7N0H - chains A and C of the 5 polymer chains in the assembly; structure by electron microscopy, 3.34 A resolution.

Chain A (and C):
Protein: Spike glycoprotein
Organism: Severe acute respiratory syndrome coronavirus 2
Notes: chain C of this document is another copy of the same molecule, construct and numbering; everything in this record applies to it too
Reference sequence: P0DTC2 (SPIKE_SARS2); numbering as in UniProt (aligned over 1-1208)
Sequence (1288 residues; row label = number of the first residue in the row):
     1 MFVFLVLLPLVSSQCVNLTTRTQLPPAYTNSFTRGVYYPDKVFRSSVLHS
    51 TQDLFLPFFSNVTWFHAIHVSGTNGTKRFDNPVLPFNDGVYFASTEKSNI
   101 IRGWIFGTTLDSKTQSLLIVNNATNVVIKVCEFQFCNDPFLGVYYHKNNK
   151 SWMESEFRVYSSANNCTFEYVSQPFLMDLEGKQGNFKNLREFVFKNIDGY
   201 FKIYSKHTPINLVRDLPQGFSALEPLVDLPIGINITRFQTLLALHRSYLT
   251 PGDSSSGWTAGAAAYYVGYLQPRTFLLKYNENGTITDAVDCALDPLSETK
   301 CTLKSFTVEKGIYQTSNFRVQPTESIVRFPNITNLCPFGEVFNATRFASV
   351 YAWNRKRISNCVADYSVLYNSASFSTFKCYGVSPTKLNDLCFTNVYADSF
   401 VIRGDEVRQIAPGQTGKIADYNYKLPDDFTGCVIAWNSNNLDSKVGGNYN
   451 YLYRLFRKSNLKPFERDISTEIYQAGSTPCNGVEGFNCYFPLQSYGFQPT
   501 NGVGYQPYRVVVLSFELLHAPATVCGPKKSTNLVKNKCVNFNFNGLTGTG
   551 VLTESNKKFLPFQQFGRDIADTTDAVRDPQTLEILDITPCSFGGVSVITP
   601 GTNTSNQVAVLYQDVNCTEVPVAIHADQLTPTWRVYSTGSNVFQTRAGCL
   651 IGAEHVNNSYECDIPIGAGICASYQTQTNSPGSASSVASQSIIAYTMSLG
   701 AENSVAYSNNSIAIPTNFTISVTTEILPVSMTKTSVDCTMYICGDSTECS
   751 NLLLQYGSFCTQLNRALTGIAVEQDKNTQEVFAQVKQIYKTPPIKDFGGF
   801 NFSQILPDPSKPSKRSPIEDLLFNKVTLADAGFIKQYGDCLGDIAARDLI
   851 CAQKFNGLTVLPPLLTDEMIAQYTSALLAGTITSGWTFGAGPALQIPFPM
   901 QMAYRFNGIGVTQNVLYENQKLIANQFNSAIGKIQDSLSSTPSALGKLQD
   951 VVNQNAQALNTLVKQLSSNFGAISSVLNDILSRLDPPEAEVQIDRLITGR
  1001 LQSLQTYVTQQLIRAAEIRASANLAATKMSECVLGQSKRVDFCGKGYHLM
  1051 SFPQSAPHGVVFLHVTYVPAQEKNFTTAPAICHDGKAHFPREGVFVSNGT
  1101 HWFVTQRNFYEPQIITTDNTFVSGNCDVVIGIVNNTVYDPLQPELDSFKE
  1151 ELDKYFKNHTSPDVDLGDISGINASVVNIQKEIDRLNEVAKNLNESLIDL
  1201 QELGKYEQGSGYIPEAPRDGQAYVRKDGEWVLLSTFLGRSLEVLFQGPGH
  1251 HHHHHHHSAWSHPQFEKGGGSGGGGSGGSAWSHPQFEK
Unresolved in the structure: 1-13, 621-639, 673-686, 829-852, 1147-1288 (chain C: 1-13, 621-640, 673-686, 829-852, 1147-1288)
Cystine bridges: C15-C136, C291-C301, C336-C361, C379-C432, C391-C525, C480-C488, C538-C590, C617-C649, C662-C671, C738-C760, C743-C749, C1032-C1043, C1082-C1126
Covalently attached groups: N-acetylglucosamine (NAG) linked to N17, N61, N122, N149, N165, N234, N282, N331, N343, N603, N616, N657, N709, N717, N801, N1074, N1098, N1134
Differences from the reference sequence: engineered mutation G682 (Arg in P0DTC2), S683 (Arg in P0DTC2), S685 (Arg in P0DTC2), P817 (Phe in P0DTC2), P892 (Ala in P0DTC2), P899 (Ala in P0DTC2), P942 (Ala in P0DTC2), P986 (Lys in P0DTC2), P987 (Val in P0DTC2); expression tag (1209-1288)

Chain A / chain C interface:
Pairs across the interface (137):
  Y38(A) - L560(C)
  Y38(A) - F562(C)  hydrophobic
  K41(A) - H519(C)
  K41(A) - Q563(C)
  K41(A) - Q564(C)
  V42(A) - F565(C)
  V42(A) - R567(C)
  F43(A) - F559(C)  hydrophobic
  F43(A) - Q563(C)
  F43(A) - F565(C)  hydrogen bond (backbone-backbone)
  F43(A) - G566(C)
  F43(A) - R567(C)  hydrogen bond (backbone-backbone)
  R44(A) - R567(C)
  Y200(A) - R357(C)
  Y200(A) - N394(C)  hydrogen bond
  Y200(A) - Y396(C)  hydrogen bond
  P225(A) - F562(C)
  P230(A) - R357(C)  hydrogen bond (backbone-side chain)
  I231(A) - R357(C)
  N282(A) - K558(C)
  D737(A) - N317(C)  hydrogen bond
  T739(A) - R319(C)
  M740(A) - R319(C)  hydrogen bond
  M740(A) - F592(C)  hydrophobic
  D745(A) - T549(C)  hydrogen bond
  Q755(A) - S968(C)
  Q755(A) - N969(C)  hydrogen bond
  Q755(A) - F970(C)  hydrogen bond (backbone-backbone)
  Y756(A) - Q965(C)
  Y756(A) - S968(C)
  Y756(A) - F970(C)  hydrophobic
  G757(A) - Q965(C)
  G757(A) - S968(C)  hydrogen bond (backbone-side chain)
  S758(A) - T961(C)
  S758(A) - Q965(C)
  F759(A) - Q965(C)
  F759(A) - T1006(C)
  Q762(A) - T961(C)
  Q762(A) - T1006(C)
  R765(A) - Q957(C)  hydrogen bond
  K786(A) - K1045(C)
  Q787(A) - A701(C)
  Q787(A) - N703(C)
  I788(A) - L699(C)
  I788(A) - G700(C)
  I788(A) - A701(C)  hydrogen bond (backbone-backbone)
  I788(A) - E702(C)
  I788(A) - N703(C)  hydrogen bond (backbone-backbone)
  Y789(A) - N703(C)
  Y789(A) - V705(C)  hydrophobic
  K790(A) - E702(C)  salt bridge
  K790(A) - N703(C)  hydrogen bond (backbone-backbone)
  K790(A) - S704(C)
  P792(A) - Y707(C)  hydrophobic
  D796(A) - Y707(C)
  F797(A) - Y707(C)
  T859(A) - D614(C)  hydrogen bond
  L861(A) - Q613(C)
  P862(A) - A647(C)  hydrophobic
  P863(A) - A668(C)  hydrogen bond (backbone-backbone)
  L864(A) - P665(C)  hydrophobic
  L864(A) - A668(C)
  L864(A) - G669(C)  hydrogen bond (backbone-backbone)
  L865(A) - M697(C)  hydrophobic
  T866(A) - A668(C)
  M869(A) - G669(C)
  Q872(A) - L699(C)
  T883(A) - V705(C)
  T883(A) - Y707(C)
  W886(A) - Y1047(C)
  W886(A) - R1107(C)
  G889(A) - K1045(C)
  A890(A) - G1046(C)
  A890(A) - Y1047(C)  hydrophobic
  P892(A) - P1069(C)
  P892(A) - E1072(C)
  L894(A) - A713(C)
  L894(A) - P715(C)
  L894(A) - E1072(C)
  Q895(A) - V705(C)
  Q895(A) - A706(C)  hydrogen bond (side chain-backbone)
  Q895(A) - S711(C)
  Q895(A) - I712(C)
  Q895(A) - A713(C)  hydrogen bond (backbone-backbone)
  I896(A) - Y707(C)
  I896(A) - I712(C)  hydrophobic
  P897(A) - Y707(C)  hydrophobic
  P897(A) - S708(C)
  P897(A) - S711(C)
  P897(A) - I712(C)
  F898(A) - Y707(C)  hydrogen bond (backbone-side chain)
  M900(A) - T1077(C)
  M900(A) - V1094(C)  hydrophobic
  Y904(A) - G1093(C)  hydrogen bond (side chain-backbone)
  Y904(A) - V1094(C)  hydrophobic
  Y904(A) - R1107(C)
  Q913(A) - P1090(C)
  N914(A) - F1089(C)
  N914(A) - F1121(C)
  N914(A) - S1123(C)  hydrogen bond
  Y917(A) - P1079(C)  hydrophobic
  Y917(A) - F1089(C)  hydrophobic
  Y917(A) - V1128(C)
  Y917(A) - V1129(C)
  E918(A) - S1123(C)  hydrogen bond
  Q920(A) - I1130(C)
  V963(A) - A570(C)
  N978(A) - T547(C)
  L981(A) - K386(C)  hydrogen bond (backbone-side chain)
  S982(A) - K386(C)
  S982(A) - L390(C)
  S982(A) - T547(C)
  R983(A) - V382(C)
  R983(A) - S383(C)  hydrogen bond (backbone-backbone)
  R983(A) - L390(C)
  R983(A) - L517(C)
  L984(A) - G381(C)
  L984(A) - V382(C)  hydrophobic
  L984(A) - S383(C)
  L984(A) - K386(C)  hydrogen bond (backbone-side chain)
  D985(A) - S383(C)  hydrogen bond (backbone-side chain)
  D985(A) - K386(C)
  D994(A) - R995(C)  salt bridge
  Q1005(A) - T1006(C)  hydrogen bond
  L1012(A) - Q1010(C)
  L1012(A) - I1013(C)  hydrophobic
  T1027(A) - R1039(C)
  S1030(A) - V1040(C)
  S1030(A) - D1041(C)
  E1031(A) - R1039(C)  salt bridge
  E1031(A) - V1040(C)
  G1035(A) - V1040(C)
  R1039(A) - R1039(C)
  E1111(A) - S1123(C)  hydrogen bond
  L1141(A) - L1141(C)  hydrophobic
  E1144(A) - L1141(C)
  E1144(A) - Q1142(C)  hydrogen bond
Other interface residues (no listed pair), chain A (95 interface residues in all): V47, G199, E224, G232, Y369, F855, N856, G857, I882, T887, G891, A893, P899, N907, T912, K964, S967, D979, T1009, I1013, L1034, L1145
Other interface residues (no listed pair), chain C (104 interface residues in all): N487, E516, G545, D568, I569, D571, T572, P589, R646, I666, G667, C671, N709, N710, G971, Q1002, S1003, T1009, F1042, V1068, A1070, N1074, A1078, R1091, E1092, L1145

Overview:
The interface between chain A and chain C involves 95 residues on one side and 104 on the other; the contacts
include 31 hydrogen bonds and 3 salt bridges. Among the polar pairs are K790(A)-E702(C), D994(A)-R995(C) and
E1031(A)-R1039(C).
Chain A and chain C are both Spike glycoprotein (Severe acute respiratory syndrome coronavirus 2); the
structure, CryoEM structure of SARS-CoV-2 spike protein (S-6P, 2-up) in complex with sybodies (Sb45), was
determined by electron microscopy together with 7KGK, 7KLW, 7MFU and 7N0G from the same study.
